7MC0 - chains C and D of the 4 polymer chains in the assembly; structure by electron microscopy, 3.30 A resolution.

[Chain C (and D)]
Molecule: ABC transporter, ATP-binding protein
Organism: Neisseria meningitidis serogroup B (strain MC58)
Notes: chain D of this document is another copy of the same molecule, construct and numbering; everything in this record applies to it too
Reference sequence: Q9JXP2 (Q9JXP2_NEIMB); residue numbers follow UniProt; this construct covers 1-245
Sequence (268 residues; row label = number of the first residue in the row; numbers below 1 keep their minus sign (Met-22 is residue -22)):
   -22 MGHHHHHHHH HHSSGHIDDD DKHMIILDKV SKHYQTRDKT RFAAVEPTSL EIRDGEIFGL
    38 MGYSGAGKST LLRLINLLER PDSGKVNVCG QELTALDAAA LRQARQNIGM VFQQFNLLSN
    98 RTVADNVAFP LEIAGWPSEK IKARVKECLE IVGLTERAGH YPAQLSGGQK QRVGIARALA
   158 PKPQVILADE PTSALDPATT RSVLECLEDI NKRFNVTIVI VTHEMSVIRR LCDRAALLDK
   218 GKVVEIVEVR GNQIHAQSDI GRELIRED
Not modelled in the structure: -22 to 1, 244-245 (chain D: -22 to 0)
Differences from the reference sequence: initiating methionine (-22); expression tag (-21 to 0)

[How chain C and chain D interact]
Contacting residue pairs - 8 pairs, chain C then chain D:
  Tyr40(C) - Asp173(D)
  Tyr40(C) - Pro174(D)
  Asp173(C) - Tyr40(D)
  Asp173(C) - Ser41(D)  hydrogen bond
  Pro174(C) - Tyr40(D)
  Pro174(C) - Glu244(D)
  Ala175(C) - Tyr40(D)
  Arg243(C) - Arg178(D)
Other interface residues (no listed pair), chain C (6 interface residues in all): Arg178
Other interface residues (no listed pair), chain D (7 interface residues in all): Arg243

[Summary]
Chain C and chain D form an interface of 6 and 7 residues respectively, with 1 hydrogen bond. Its one
hydrogen-bonded contact is Asp173(C)-Ser41(D).
Both chains are ABC transporter, ATP-binding protein (Neisseria meningitidis serogroup B (strain MC58)). Entry
7MC0 (Inward facing conformation of the MetNI methionine ABC transporter) was determined by electron
microscopy together with 7MBZ from the same study.
